Entry 8EYP (X-ray diffraction, 1.80 A resolution); this record covers chains A and B.

== Chain A ==
Protein: Tryptophan synthase alpha chain
From: Salmonella enterica subsp. enterica serovar Typhi
Notes: EC 4.2.1.20
UniProt: P00929 (TRPA_SALTY); residues 1-268 here = UniProt positions 1-268
Sequence (268 residues; each row starts with the number of its first residue):
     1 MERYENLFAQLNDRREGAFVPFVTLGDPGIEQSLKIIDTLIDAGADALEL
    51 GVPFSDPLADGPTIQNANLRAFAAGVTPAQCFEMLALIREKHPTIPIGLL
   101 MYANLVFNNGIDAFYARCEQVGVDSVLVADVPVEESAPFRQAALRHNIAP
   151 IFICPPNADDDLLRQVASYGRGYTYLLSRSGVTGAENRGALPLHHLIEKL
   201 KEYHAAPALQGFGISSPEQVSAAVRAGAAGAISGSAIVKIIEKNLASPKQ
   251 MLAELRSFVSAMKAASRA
Disordered / not traced: 178-189, 268
UniProt features mapped onto this chain:
  - active site (Proton acceptor): E49, D60
What the authors report for this chain:
  - contacts within the chain: D60-Y102 (hydrogen bond), E49-Y173
  - catalytic residues: E49, D60 (proposed by the authors, not directly observed)
  - conformationally variable residues (order/disorder transition, side-chain flip): E49, S178 to G189

== Chain B ==
Protein: Tryptophan synthase beta chain
From: Salmonella enterica subsp. enterica serovar Typhimurium
Notes: EC 4.2.1.20
UniProt: P0A2K1 (TRPB_SALTY); residues 1001-1397 here correspond to UniProt positions 1-397 (UniProt number = residue number - 1000)
Sequence (397 residues; each row starts with the number of its first residue):
  1001 MTTLLNPYFGEFGGMYVPQILMPALNQLEEAFVSAQKDPEFQAQFADLLK
  1051 NYAGRPTALTKCQNITAGTRTTLYLKREDLLHGGAHKTNQVLGQALLAKR
  1101 MGKSEIIAETGAGQHGVASALASALLGLKCRIYMGAKDVERQSPNVFRMR
  1151 LMGAEVIPVHSGSATLKDACNEALRDWSGSYETAHYMLGTAAGPHPYPTI
  1201 VREFQRMIGEETKAQILDKEGRLPDAVIACVGGGSNAIGMFADFINDTSV
  1251 GLIGVEPGGHGIETGEHGAPLKHGRVGIYFGMKAPMMQTADGQIEESYSI
  1301 SAGLDFPSVGPQHAYLNSIGRADYVSITDDEALEAFKTLCRHEGIIPALE
  1351 SSHALAHALKMMREQPEKEQLLVVNLSGRGDKDIFTVHDILKARGEI
Disordered / not traced: 1001, 1397
Modified positions: K1087 ((2S)-2-amino-6-[[3-hydroxy-2-methyl-5-(phosphonooxymethyl)pyridin-4-yl]methylideneamino]hexanoic acid; LLP)
Bound ions: Na+: G1232, F1306, S1308
UniProt features mapped onto this chain:
  - modified residue: K1087 (N6-(pyridoxal phosphate)lysine)
What the authors report for this chain:
  - catalytic residues: K1087 (proposed by the authors, not directly observed)
  - contacts within the chain: H1086-N1236, G1303-E1350, E1350-K1382 (salt bridge), S1351-S1377

== Chain A / chain B interface ==
Residue-residue contacts (50):
  P53(A) - Q1293(B)  hydrogen bond (backbone-side chain)
  F54(A) - G1292(B)
  F54(A) - Q1293(B)
  S55(A) - Q1293(B)  hydrogen bond (backbone-side chain)
  S55(A) - I1294(B)  hydrogen bond (side chain-backbone)
  D56(A) - K1167(B)  salt bridge
  D56(A) - Y1279(B)  hydrogen bond
  D56(A) - I1294(B)
  L58(A) - P1018(B)
  L58(A) - N1171(B)
  A59(A) - P1018(B)  hydrophobic
  Q65(A) - S1161(B)
  L69(A) - G1162(B)
  F72(A) - Q1293(B)
  P78(A) - D1291(B)
  A103(A) - I1278(B)  hydrophobic
  N104(A) - G1277(B)
  N104(A) - I1278(B)  hydrogen bond (side chain-backbone)
  N104(A) - Q1288(B)  hydrogen bond
  N104(A) - G1292(B)  hydrogen bond (side chain-backbone)
  L105(A) - D1291(B)
  L105(A) - G1292(B)
  L105(A) - Q1293(B)
  F107(A) - V1276(B)
  F107(A) - I1278(B)  hydrophobic
  F107(A) - K1283(B)
  N108(A) - R1275(B)  hydrogen bond
  N108(A) - Q1288(B)
  N108(A) - A1290(B)  hydrogen bond (side chain-backbone)
  N108(A) - D1291(B)
  N108(A) - G1292(B)
  A129(A) - P1018(B)
  D130(A) - Y1016(B)
  D130(A) - V1017(B)  hydrogen bond (backbone-backbone)
  P132(A) - M1015(B)
  P132(A) - V1017(B)
  P132(A) - Q1019(B)
  P132(A) - M1022(B)  hydrophobic
  V133(A) - Q1019(B)  hydrogen bond (backbone-side chain)
  E134(A) - Q1019(B)  hydrogen bond
  E134(A) - M1022(B)
  E135(A) - Y1008(B)  hydrogen bond
  E135(A) - G1014(B)
  E135(A) - M1015(B)  hydrogen bond (side chain-backbone)
  E135(A) - Y1016(B)
  P155(A) - Q1019(B)
  N157(A) - I1020(B)  hydrogen bond (side chain-backbone)
  N157(A) - P1023(B)
  N157(A) - Y1181(B)  hydrogen bond
  L162(A) - Q1019(B)
Also at the interface, not in a pair above, chain A (30 interface residues in all): P57, P62, T77, V131, F139, I153
Also at the interface, not in a pair above, chain B (30 interface residues in all): T1002, R1175, M1286

== Overview ==
The chain A/chain B interface involves 30 residues from each chain, with 16 hydrogen bonds and 1 salt bridge.
Among the polar pairs are D56(A)-K1167(B), P53(A)-Q1293(B) and S55(A)-Q1293(B). From UniProt: active-site
residues E49(A) and D60(A) on chain A. From the paper: catalytic residues E49(A), D60(A) and K1087(B);
conformational variability at E49(A) and S178(A).
Chain A is Tryptophan synthase alpha chain (Salmonella enterica subsp. enterica serovar Typhi) and chain B is
Tryptophan synthase beta chain (Salmonella enterica subsp. enterica serovar Typhimurium); the structure, Joint
X-ray/neutron structure of Salmonella typhimurium tryptophan synthase internal aldimine from
microgravity-grown crystal, was determined by X-ray diffraction together with 8EYS and 8EZC from the same
study.
